7SGZ - chains F and G of the 10 polymer chains in the assembly; structure by electron microscopy, 3.17 A resolution.

# Chain F
Molecule: Mitosis Entry Checkpoint protein MEC3
Organism: Saccharomyces cerevisiae
Reference sequence: A0A6A5PTK1 (A0A6A5PTK1_YEASX); residue numbers follow UniProt; this construct covers 1-445, 460-474
Chain sequence (460 residues; row label = number of the first residue in the row; note: 14 numbers in that range are skipped by the numbering (no residue carries them; nothing is unmodelled there)):
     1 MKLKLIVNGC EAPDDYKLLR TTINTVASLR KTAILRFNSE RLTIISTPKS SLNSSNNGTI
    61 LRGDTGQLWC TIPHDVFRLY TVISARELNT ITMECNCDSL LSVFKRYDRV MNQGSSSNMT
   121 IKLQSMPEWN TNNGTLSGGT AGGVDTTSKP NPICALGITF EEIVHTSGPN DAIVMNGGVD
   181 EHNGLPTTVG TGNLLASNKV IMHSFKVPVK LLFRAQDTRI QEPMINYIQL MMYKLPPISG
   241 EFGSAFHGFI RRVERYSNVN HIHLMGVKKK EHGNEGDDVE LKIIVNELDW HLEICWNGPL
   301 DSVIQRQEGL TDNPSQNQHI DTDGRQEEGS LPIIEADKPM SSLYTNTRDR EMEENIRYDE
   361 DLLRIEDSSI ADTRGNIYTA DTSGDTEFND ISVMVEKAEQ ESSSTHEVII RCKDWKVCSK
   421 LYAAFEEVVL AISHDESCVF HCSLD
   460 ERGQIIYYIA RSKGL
Disordered / not traced: 50-63, 126-153, 165-198, 258-260, 271-277, 303-403, 471-474

# Chain G
Molecule: DNA damage checkpoint control protein RAD17
Organism: Saccharomyces cerevisiae
Reference sequence: P48581 (RAD17_YEAST); residue numbers follow UniProt; this construct covers 1-401
Chain sequence (401 residues; each row starts with the number of its first residue):
     1 MRINSELANK FSASTVHLEH ITTALSCLTP FGSKDDVLIF IDADGLSFVR ENNHVIKIQL
    61 LLSRELFMSY SYRNETEDHM KLCVKINHIL DSVSVMNRNS DDIVECTLSY DGHGSPFVLI
   121 FEDSFISERV EYSTYLIKDF DTNGLELDRE RISFEAIIKG EALHSALKDL KEIGCKECYV
   181 YAKTEANDEN VFALISKSQL GFSKIKLPSN RSILEKLQVF DGDSTTVIDG FAVIGFFDFT
   241 SFDKIRKSTK IASKVLFRMD VHGVLSVNIL SQTDDVIITD TTRPSNNRPG SIRQLQLPKD
   301 YPGIVIEVCM LEKESIDEAA QTEIELLMET NELGNRNSFK KSTIRKRYGT DKGNETSNDN
   361 LLQLNGKKIK LPSEEENNKN RESEDEENHC KYPTKDIPIF F
Disordered / not traced: 1-8, 272-301, 331-401
UniProt features mapped onto this chain:
  - modified residue: Ser383 (Phosphoserine)
  - mutagenesis: Glu128 (E128K: In RAD17-1; UV-sensitive)

# How chain F and chain G interact
Pairs across the interface - 34 pairs, chain F then chain G:
  Glu241(F) with Arg98(G), hydrogen bond (backbone-side chain); Ser124(G)
  Ser244(F) with Arg98(G); Asn99(G), hydrogen bond
  Ala245(F) with Arg98(G); Ile126(G), hydrophobic
  Gly248(F) with Val95(G)
  Arg251(F) with Val95(G), hydrogen bond (side chain-backbone); Arg98(G)
  Arg252(F) with Val95(G)
  Arg255(F) with Asp91(G)
  Tyr256(F) with Asn87(G); His88(G); Asp91(G); Ser92(G)
  Asp289(F) with His88(G), salt bridge; Glu131(G); Tyr132(G); Ser133(G); Tyr135(G), hydrogen bond
  Trp290(F) with Val130(G), hydrophobic; Tyr132(G)
  His291(F) with Arg129(G); Val130(G); Glu131(G), salt bridge
  Leu292(F) with Val130(G), hydrophobic
  Glu293(F) with Glu128(G); Arg129(G), hydrogen bond (backbone-backbone)
  Ile294(F) with Ile126(G), hydrophobic; Ser127(G); Glu128(G)
  Cys295(F) with Ser127(G), hydrogen bond (backbone-backbone)
  Trp296(F) with Ile126(G), hydrophobic
  Asn297(F) with Phe125(G), hydrogen bond (backbone-backbone)
Other interface residues (no listed pair), chain F (19 interface residues in all): Leu288, Gly298
Other interface residues (no listed pair), chain G (20 interface residues in all): Lys85, Glu122

# In short
19 residues of chain F face 20 of chain G across their interface, with 7 hydrogen bonds and 2 salt bridges.
Among the polar pairs are Asp289(F)-His88(G), His291(F)-Glu131(G) and Glu241(F)-Arg98(G). UniProt lists one
mutagenesis site on chain G.
Here chain F is Mitosis Entry Checkpoint protein MEC3 and chain G is DNA damage checkpoint control protein
RAD17, both from Saccharomyces cerevisiae. Entry 7SGZ (Structure of the yeast Rad24-RFC loader bound to DNA
and the closed 9-1-1 clamp) was determined by electron microscopy, deposited together with 7SH2.
